Entry 3H3X (X-ray diffraction, 2.70 A resolution); this record covers chains A and Q.

== Chain A ==
Protein: Periplasmic [NiFe] hydrogenase small subunit
Organism: Desulfovibrio fructosovorans
Notes: EC 1.12.2.1
UniProtKB: P18187 (PHNS_DESFR); residues 1-264 here correspond to UniProt positions 51-314 (UniProt number = residue number + 50)
Sequence (264 residues; each row starts with the number of its first residue):
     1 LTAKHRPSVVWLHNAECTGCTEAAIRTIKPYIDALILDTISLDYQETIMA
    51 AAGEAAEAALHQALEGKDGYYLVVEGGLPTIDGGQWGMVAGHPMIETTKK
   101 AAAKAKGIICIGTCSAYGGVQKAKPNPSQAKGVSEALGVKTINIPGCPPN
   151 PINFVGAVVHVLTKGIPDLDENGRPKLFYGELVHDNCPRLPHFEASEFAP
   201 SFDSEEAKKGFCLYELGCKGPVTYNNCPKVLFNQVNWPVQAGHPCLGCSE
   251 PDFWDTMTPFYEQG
Not modelled in the structure: 1-2
Swiss-Prot annotation at these positions:
  - binding site ([4Fe-4S] cluster): Cys17, Cys20, Cys114, Cys147, His184, Cys187, Cys212, Cys218
  - binding site ([3Fe-4S] cluster): Cys227, Cys245, Cys248
Bound ions: 4Fe-4S cluster Fe site 1: Cys17, Cys20, Cys114, Cys147; 4Fe-4S cluster Fe site 2: His184, Cys187, Cys212, Cys218; 3Fe-4S cluster Fe: Cys227, Cys245, Cys248
Small-molecule neighbours:
  - 3Fe-4S cluster (F3S): Val183, Thr223, Asn225, Cys227, Phe232, Trp237, Pro238, Cys245, Leu246, Gly247, Cys248, Ser249
  - 4Fe-4S cluster (SF4), molecule 1: Glu16, Cys17, Thr18, Gly19, Cys20, Glu75, Gly112, Thr113, Cys114, Val120, Gly146, Cys147, Pro148
  - 4Fe-4S cluster (SF4), molecule 2: His184, Cys187, Arg189, Leu190, Phe193, Cys212, Leu213, Tyr214, Cys218, Gly220, Pro221, Val239

== Chain Q ==
Protein: Periplasmic [NiFe] hydrogenase large subunit
Organism: Desulfovibrio fructosovorans
Notes: EC 1.12.2.1
UniProtKB: P18188 (PHNL_DESFR); numbering as in UniProt (aligned over 1-549)
Sequence (549 residues; numbered 1 to 549; the number before each row is that of its first residue):
     1 MAESKPTPQSTFTGPIVVDPITRIEGHLRIMVEVENGKVKDAWSSSQLFR
    51 GLEIILKGRDPRDAQHFTQRACGMCTYVHALASSRCVDDAVKVSIPANAR
   101 MMRNLVMASQYLHDHLVHFYHLHALDWVDVTAALKADPNKAAKLAASIAP
   151 ARPGNSAKALKAVQDKLKAFVESGQLGIFTNAYFLGGHKAYYLPPEVDLI
   201 ATAHYLEALHMQVKAASAMAILGGKNPHTQFTVVGGCSNYQGLTKDPLAN
   251 YLALSKEVCQFVNECYIPDLLAVAGFYKDWGGIGGTSNYLAFGEFATDDS
   301 SPEKHLATSQFPSGVITGRDLGKVDNVDLGAIYEDVKYSWYAPGGDGKHP
   351 YDGVTDPKYTKLDDKDHYSWMKAPRYKGKAMEVGPLARTFIAYAKGQPDF
   401 KKVVDMVLGKLSVPATALHSTLGRTAARGIETAIVCANMEKWIKEMADSG
   451 AKDNTLCAKWEMPEESKGVGLADAPRGALSHWIRIKGKKIDNFQLVVPST
   501 WNLGPRGAQGDKSPVEEALIGTPIADPKRPVEILRTVHAFDPCIACGVH
Not modelled in the structure: 1-5
Differences from the reference sequence: engineered mutation Met74 (Val in P18188)
Swiss-Prot annotation at these positions:
  - binding site (Ni(2+)): Cys72, Cys75, Cys543, Cys546
Cystine bridges: Cys259-Cys436
Bound ions: Mg2+: Glu53, Leu495, His549; Ni2+: Cys72, Cys75, Cys543, Cys546; carbonmonoxide-(dicyano) iron Fe: Cys75, Cys546
Small-molecule neighbours: carbonmonoxide-(dicyano) iron (FCO): Cys75, Val78, His79, Ala474, Pro475, Arg476, Leu479, Val497, Pro498, Ser499, Cys543, Cys546

== Interface between chain A and chain Q ==
Contacting residue pairs - 165 pairs, chain A then chain Q:
  His5(A) - Gln175(Q)  hydrogen bond
  Arg6(A) - Phe170(Q)
  Arg6(A) - Ser173(Q)  hydrogen bond
  Arg6(A) - Gln175(Q)  hydrogen bond (backbone-side chain)
  His13(A) - His27(Q)  hydrogen bond (backbone-side chain)
  Asn14(A) - His27(Q)  hydrogen bond (backbone-side chain)
  Asn14(A) - Leu48(Q)
  Ala15(A) - Leu48(Q)  hydrophobic
  Glu16(A) - Glu25(Q)
  Glu16(A) - His27(Q)  salt bridge
  Glu16(A) - Ala545(Q)
  Cys17(A) - Glu25(Q)
  Cys17(A) - Arg50(Q)
  Cys17(A) - Arg70(Q)
  Cys17(A) - Cys72(Q)
  Cys17(A) - Gly73(Q)  hydrogen bond (backbone-backbone)
  Cys17(A) - Met74(Q)
  Cys17(A) - His228(Q)
  Thr18(A) - Glu25(Q)  hydrogen bond
  Gly19(A) - Gly73(Q)
  Gly19(A) - Pro227(Q)
  Glu22(A) - Gly73(Q)
  Glu22(A) - Met74(Q)
  Glu22(A) - His113(Q)
  Glu22(A) - Pro227(Q)
  Ala23(A) - Pro227(Q)
  Ile25(A) - Gln212(Q)  hydrogen bond (backbone-side chain)
  Arg26(A) - His113(Q)  hydrogen bond
  Arg26(A) - Gln212(Q)  hydrogen bond
  Arg26(A) - Ala216(Q)
  Arg26(A) - Asn226(Q)  hydrogen bond
  Ile28(A) - Val213(Q)  hydrophobic
  Tyr31(A) - His210(Q)
  Tyr31(A) - Val213(Q)  hydrophobic
  Ile32(A) - Leu209(Q)  hydrophobic
  Asp33(A) - Leu209(Q)
  Asp33(A) - His210(Q)  salt bridge
  Ile36(A) - Phe170(Q)
  Leu37(A) - Phe170(Q)  hydrophobic
  Ser41(A) - Gln175(Q)
  Leu42(A) - Gly177(Q)
  Leu42(A) - Ile178(Q)  hydrogen bond (backbone-backbone)
  Asp43(A) - Gly177(Q)
  Glu46(A) - Thr22(Q)
  Glu46(A) - Arg23(Q)  hydrogen bond (backbone-backbone)
  Glu46(A) - His27(Q)  salt bridge
  Thr47(A) - Arg23(Q)
  Thr47(A) - Met74(Q)
  Thr47(A) - Leu122(Q)
  Ile48(A) - Arg23(Q)
  Met49(A) - Thr22(Q)
  Met49(A) - Arg23(Q)  hydrogen bond (backbone-side chain)
  Met49(A) - Ile178(Q)
  Ala50(A) - Arg23(Q)  hydrogen bond (backbone-side chain)
  Ala50(A) - Leu125(Q)  hydrophobic
  Ala50(A) - Ile178(Q)  hydrogen bond (backbone-backbone)
  Ala50(A) - Ala182(Q)  hydrophobic
  Ala51(A) - Thr22(Q)  hydrogen bond (backbone-side chain)
  Ala51(A) - Thr180(Q)
  Ala51(A) - Asn181(Q)
  Ala52(A) - Pro20(Q)
  Ala52(A) - Thr22(Q)
  Ala52(A) - Tyr183(Q)  hydrogen bond (backbone-side chain)
  Ala52(A) - Leu534(Q)  hydrophobic
  Gly53(A) - Val18(Q)
  Gly53(A) - Asp19(Q)
  Gly53(A) - Pro20(Q)  hydrogen bond (backbone-backbone)
  Ala55(A) - Asn181(Q)  hydrogen bond (backbone-side chain)
  Ala55(A) - Tyr183(Q)  hydrophobic
  Ala58(A) - Asn181(Q)
  Ala59(A) - Thr180(Q)
  Ala59(A) - Asn181(Q)
  Gln62(A) - Thr180(Q)
  Gln62(A) - Asn181(Q)  hydrogen bond
  Asp82(A) - Tyr359(Q)
  Gln85(A) - Tyr359(Q)
  Trp86(A) - Gln47(Q)
  Trp86(A) - Leu48(Q)
  Trp86(A) - Phe49(Q)  hydrogen bond (backbone-backbone)
  Trp86(A) - Pro357(Q)  hydrophobic
  Trp86(A) - Tyr359(Q)
  Trp86(A) - Trp370(Q)  hydrophobic
  Gly87(A) - Gln47(Q)
  Gly87(A) - Leu48(Q)
  Met88(A) - Gln47(Q)  hydrogen bond (backbone-backbone)
  Met88(A) - Tyr359(Q)
  Met88(A) - Leu362(Q)  hydrophobic
  Val89(A) - Asp19(Q)
  Val89(A) - Pro20(Q)  hydrophobic
  Val89(A) - His27(Q)
  Ala90(A) - Asp19(Q)  hydrogen bond (backbone-side chain)
  Gly91(A) - Asp19(Q)
  Gly91(A) - Leu362(Q)
  Met94(A) - His27(Q)
  Val120(A) - Leu52(Q)  hydrophobic
  Val120(A) - Ile55(Q)
  Gln121(A) - Arg50(Q)
  Gln121(A) - Ile55(Q)
  Ala123(A) - Ile55(Q)
  Ala123(A) - Arg59(Q)
  Lys124(A) - Ile55(Q)
  Lys124(A) - Arg59(Q)  hydrogen bond (backbone-side chain)
  Pro125(A) - Ile54(Q)  hydrophobic
  Pro125(A) - Ile55(Q)
  Pro127(A) - Arg50(Q)
  Pro127(A) - Ile54(Q)  hydrophobic
  Pro127(A) - Ile55(Q)
  Ser128(A) - Phe49(Q)
  Cys147(A) - Arg70(Q)  hydrogen bond (backbone-side chain)
  Cys147(A) - Lys225(Q)
  Cys147(A) - His228(Q)
  Pro148(A) - Pro227(Q)
  Phe202(A) - Val233(Q)  hydrophobic
  Phe202(A) - Ser238(Q)
  Phe202(A) - Tyr240(Q)  hydrogen bond (backbone-side chain)
  Phe202(A) - Cys457(Q)  hydrophobic
  Asp203(A) - Tyr240(Q)
  Asp203(A) - Cys457(Q)
  Asp203(A) - Lys459(Q)
  Lys208(A) - Tyr240(Q)
  Lys208(A) - Asn454(Q)
  Phe232(A) - Lys225(Q)
  Asn233(A) - Ala216(Q)
  Asn233(A) - Ser217(Q)  hydrogen bond (backbone-side chain)
  Asn233(A) - Ala220(Q)
  Asn233(A) - Lys225(Q)
  Asn233(A) - Asn226(Q)  hydrogen bond (side chain-backbone)
  Val235(A) - Ser217(Q)
  Val235(A) - Ala220(Q)  hydrophobic
  Asn236(A) - Ala220(Q)  hydrogen bond (side chain-backbone)
  Asn236(A) - Ile221(Q)  hydrogen bond (side chain-backbone)
  Asn236(A) - Gly224(Q)
  Trp237(A) - Gly224(Q)  hydrogen bond (backbone-backbone)
  Pro238(A) - Gly224(Q)
  Pro238(A) - Lys225(Q)
  Pro238(A) - Gln230(Q)
  Gln240(A) - Gln241(Q)  hydrogen bond
  Ala241(A) - Gly224(Q)
  Ala241(A) - Ser238(Q)  hydrogen bond (backbone-side chain)
  Ala241(A) - Asn239(Q)  hydrogen bond (backbone-backbone)
  Gly242(A) - Ser238(Q)
  His243(A) - His66(Q)
  His243(A) - Gln230(Q)
  His243(A) - Thr232(Q)
  His243(A) - Val233(Q)
  His243(A) - Ser238(Q)
  Pro244(A) - Gln230(Q)  hydrogen bond (backbone-side chain)
  Cys245(A) - Gln230(Q)
  Leu246(A) - His66(Q)
  Leu246(A) - Gln230(Q)
  Trp254(A) - Arg59(Q)  hydrogen bond (backbone-side chain)
  Trp254(A) - His66(Q)
  Trp254(A) - Phe67(Q)  hydrophobic
  Trp254(A) - Arg70(Q)
  Asp255(A) - Arg59(Q)  salt bridge
  Thr258(A) - Arg59(Q)
  Thr258(A) - Asp63(Q)
  Pro259(A) - Asp63(Q)
  Phe260(A) - Asp63(Q)  hydrogen bond (backbone-side chain)
  Phe260(A) - His66(Q)
  Tyr261(A) - Arg62(Q)
  Tyr261(A) - Gln65(Q)  hydrogen bond
  Tyr261(A) - His66(Q)  hydrogen bond
  Tyr261(A) - Thr232(Q)
  Glu262(A) - Arg62(Q)  salt bridge
Other interface residues (no listed pair), chain A (82 interface residues in all): Tyr44, Gln45, Ala56, Pro79, Ser204, Ala207, Gln234
Other interface residues (no listed pair), chain Q (79 interface residues in all): Ile24, Gly26, Arg29, Gly51, Asp60, Ala71, His121, Lys166, Phe179, Phe184, Tyr205, Leu206, Phe231, Asn250

== Summary ==
82 residues of chain A and 79 residues of chain Q are in contact; the contacts include 40 hydrogen bonds and 5
salt bridges. Polar pairs include Glu16(A)-His27(Q), Asp33(A)-His210(Q) and Glu46(A)-His27(Q). Bound to chain
A: 4Fe-4S cluster and 3Fe-4S cluster. Chain Q binds carbonmonoxide-(dicyano) iron.
Here chain A is Periplasmic [NiFe] hydrogenase small subunit and chain Q is Periplasmic [NiFe] hydrogenase
large subunit, both from Desulfovibrio fructosovorans. Entry 3H3X (Structure of the V74M large subunit mutant
of NI-FE hydrogenase in an oxidized state) was determined by X-ray diffraction.
